Entry 5AKS (X-ray diffraction, 1.25 A resolution); this record covers chains A and B.

# Chain A (and B)
Protein: Transthyretin
From: Homo sapiens
Notes: chain B of this document is another copy of the same molecule, construct and numbering; everything in this record applies to it too
Reference sequence: P02766 (TTHY_HUMAN); residues 1-127 here correspond to UniProt positions 21-147 (UniProt number = residue number + 20)
Amino-acid sequence (127 residues; numbered 1 to 127; the number before each row is that of its first residue):
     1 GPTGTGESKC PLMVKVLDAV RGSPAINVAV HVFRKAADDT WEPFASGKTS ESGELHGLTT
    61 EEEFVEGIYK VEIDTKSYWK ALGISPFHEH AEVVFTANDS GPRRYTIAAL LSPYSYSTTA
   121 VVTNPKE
Unresolved in the structure: 1-9, 126-127 (chain B: 1-9, 125-127)
Small-molecule neighbours: Resveratrol-3-O-glucuronide (R3X): M13, K15, L17, P24, E54, T106, A108, L110, S117, T119, V121, T123
Curated features (UniProtKB/Swiss-Prot):
  - binding site (L-thyroxine): K15, E54, S117
  - modified residue: C10 (Sulfocysteine), E42 (4-carboxyglutamate), S52 (Phosphoserine)
  - glycosylation: N98 (N-linked (GlcNAc...) asparagine)
From the paper describing this entry:
  - binding site for Resveratrol-3-O-glucuronide: K15, T106, A108, S117

# How chain A and chain B interact
Pairs across the interface (42; chain A residue first):
  K76(A) with T96(B)
  F87(A) with F95(B), hydrophobic; T96(B); Y105(B), hydrophobic; I107(B), hydrophobic; A120(B), hydrophobic; V122(B), hydrophobic
  H88(A) with V93(B); V94(B)
  E89(A) with V94(B), hydrogen bond (backbone-backbone); T96(B), hydrogen bond
  H90(A) with V94(B)
  E92(A) with E92(B); V94(B); Y116(B), hydrogen bond (backbone-side chain)
  V93(A) with H88(B)
  V94(A) with H88(B); E89(B), hydrogen bond (backbone-backbone); H90(B)
  F95(A) with F87(B), hydrophobic
  T96(A) with E89(B), hydrogen bond
  Y105(A) with F87(B), hydrophobic
  I107(A) with F87(B), hydrophobic
  Y114(A) with T119(B), hydrogen bond (backbone-side chain); A120(B), hydrogen bond (backbone-backbone); V122(B), hydrophobic
  S115(A) with T118(B), hydrogen bond (side chain-backbone); T119(B), hydrogen bond
  Y116(A) with E92(B), hydrogen bond (side chain-backbone); Y116(B), hydrogen bond; S117(B); T118(B), hydrogen bond (backbone-backbone)
  S117(A) with Y116(B); S117(B)
  T118(A) with H88(B); S115(B), hydrogen bond (backbone-side chain); Y116(B), hydrogen bond (backbone-backbone)
  T119(A) with Y114(B), hydrogen bond (side chain-backbone); S115(B), hydrogen bond
  A120(A) with F87(B), hydrophobic; Y114(B), hydrogen bond (backbone-backbone)
  V122(A) with F87(B), hydrophobic
Other interface residues (no listed pair), chain A (21 interface residues in all): I68
Other interface residues (no listed pair), chain B (21 interface residues in all): I68, K76

# Summary
The chain A/chain B interface involves 21 residues from each chain; the contacts include 17 hydrogen bonds.
Polar contacts include E89(A)-T96(B), E92(A)-Y116(B) and Y114(A)-T119(B). Ligands of chain A:
Resveratrol-3-O-glucuronide. UniProt lists 3 L-thyroxine-binding residues on chain A. The paper reports a
binding site for Resveratrol-3-O-glucuronide at K15(A), T106(A) and A108(A) among others.
Both chains are Transthyretin (Homo sapiens). Entry 5AKS (Transthyretin binding heterogeneity and
anti-amyloidogenic activity of natural polyphenols and their metabolites: resveratrol-3-O- glucuronide) was
determined by X-ray diffraction together with 5AKT, 5AKV, 5AL0, 5AL8 and 5CR1 from the same study.
